3D9N - chains A and Y; structure by X-ray diffraction, 1.60 A resolution.

Chain A:
Protein: RNA-binding protein 16
Organism: Homo sapiens
Notes: fragment: ctd interacting domain of scaf8
UniProtKB: Q9UPN6 (RBM16_HUMAN); residues 1-136 here = UniProt positions 1-136
Chain sequence (145 residues; each row starts with the number of its first residue):
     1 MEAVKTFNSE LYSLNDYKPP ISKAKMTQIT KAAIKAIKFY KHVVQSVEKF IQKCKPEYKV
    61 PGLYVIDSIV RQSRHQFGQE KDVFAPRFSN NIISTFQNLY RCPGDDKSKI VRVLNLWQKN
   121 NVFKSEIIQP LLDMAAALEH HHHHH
Not modelled in the structure: 1, 140-145
Construct notes: expression tag (137-145)
Swiss-Prot annotation at these positions:
  - modified residue: Thr6 (Phosphothreonine)
  - cross-link: Lys18 (Glycyl lysine isopeptide (Lys-Gly) (interchain with G-Cter in SUMO1))
From the paper describing this entry:
  - mutagenesis - R112T: unchanged binding to Ser(P)-5-CTD
  - mutagenesis - R71A/Q72A: decreased binding to Ser(P)-2CTD
  - mutagenesis - R71A/Q72A: decreased binding to Ser(P)-5-CTD

Chain Y:
Protein: Ctd-peptide
Chain sequence (14 residues; each row starts with the number of its first residue; numbers below 1 keep their minus sign (Tyr-6 is residue -6)):
    -6 YSPTSPSYSP TSPS
Not modelled in the structure: -6 to -2, 7
Modified / non-standard residues: Ser-5, Ser0, Ser2, Ser7 (phosphoserine; SEP)

How chain A and chain Y interact:
Pairs across the interface (21):
  Pro20(A) - Ser0(Y)
  Ile21(A) - Ser0(Y)
  Ile21(A) - Tyr1(Y)  hydrogen bond (backbone-backbone)
  Ser22(A) - Pro-1(Y)
  Lys23(A) - Pro-1(Y)  hydrogen bond (backbone-backbone)
  Lys23(A) - Ser0(Y)  hydrogen bond (side chain-backbone)
  Lys23(A) - Tyr1(Y)
  Lys23(A) - Ser2(Y)
  Lys23(A) - Thr4(Y)  hydrogen bond
  Met26(A) - Tyr1(Y)  hydrophobic
  Tyr64(A) - Tyr1(Y)  hydrophobic
  Asp67(A) - Tyr1(Y)  hydrogen bond
  Asp67(A) - Pro3(Y)
  Ser68(A) - Tyr1(Y)  hydrogen bond
  Arg71(A) - Pro3(Y)  hydrogen bond (side chain-backbone)
  Arg71(A) - Thr4(Y)  hydrogen bond (side chain-backbone)
  Arg71(A) - Ser5(Y)
  Arg71(A) - Pro6(Y)
  Gln72(A) - Pro6(Y)
  His75(A) - Pro6(Y)
  Leu116(A) - Pro3(Y)
Interface residues without a listed pair, chain A (14 interface residues in all): Arg112, Val113

In short:
Chain A and chain Y form an interface of 14 and 8 residues respectively; the contacts include 8 hydrogen
bonds. Polar contacts include Lys23(A)-Ser0(Y), Lys23(A)-Thr4(Y) and Asp67(A)-Tyr1(Y). The paper reports that
R71A/Q72A of chain A reduce binding to Ser(P)-2CTD; R71A/Q72A of chain A reduce binding to Ser(P)-5-CTD.
Chain A is RNA-binding protein 16 (Homo sapiens) and chain Y is Ctd-peptide; the structure, Snapshots of the
RNA processing factor SCAF8 bound to different phosphorylated forms of the Carboxy-Terminal Domain ..., was
determined by X-ray diffraction (same publication as 3D9K, 3D9L, 3D9M, 3D9O and 3D9P).
